Entry 1M9P (X-ray diffraction, 2.10 A resolution); this record covers chains A and C of the 4 polymer chains in the assembly.

Chain A (and C):
Molecule: Hemoglobin alpha chain
Organism: Homo sapiens
Notes: chain C of this document is another copy of the same molecule, construct and numbering; everything in this record applies to it too
UniProt: P69905 (HBA_HUMAN); residues 1-141 here = UniProt positions 1-141
Amino-acid sequence (141 residues; each row starts with the number of its first residue):
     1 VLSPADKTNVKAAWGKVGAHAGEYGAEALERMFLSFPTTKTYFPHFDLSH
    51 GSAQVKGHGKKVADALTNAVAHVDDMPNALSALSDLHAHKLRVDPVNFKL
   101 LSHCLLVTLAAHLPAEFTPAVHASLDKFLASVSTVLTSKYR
Bound ions: heme Fe: His-87 (together with carbon monoxide)
Ligand contacts: carbon monoxide / heme: Leu-29, Met-32, Thr-39, Tyr-42, Phe-43, His-45, Phe-46, His-58, Lys-61, Val-62, Ala-65, Leu-66, Leu-83, Leu-86, His-87, Leu-91, Val-93, Asn-97, Phe-98, Leu-101, Val-132, Leu-136
Curated features (UniProtKB/Swiss-Prot):
  - site: Lys-61 (Not glycated)

Interface between chain A and chain C:
Pairs across the interface (21):
  Val-1(A) with Pro-77(C), hydrophobic; Thr-134(C); Val-135(C), hydrophobic; Ser-138(C), hydrogen bond (backbone-side chain); Tyr-140(C)
  Ser-3(A) with Lys-139(C); Tyr-140(C)
  Pro-4(A) with Tyr-140(C); Arg-141(C)
  Pro-77(A) with Val-1(C), hydrophobic
  Lys-127(A) with Lys-139(C), hydrogen bond (side chain-backbone)
  Thr-134(A) with Val-1(C)
  Val-135(A) with Val-1(C), hydrophobic
  Ser-138(A) with Val-1(C)
  Lys-139(A) with Ser-3(C); Lys-127(C)
  Tyr-140(A) with Val-1(C); Leu-2(C); Ser-3(C); Pro-4(C)
  Arg-141(A) with Pro-4(C)
Other interface residues (no listed pair), chain A (13 interface residues in all): Leu-2, Asp-6
Other interface residues (no listed pair), chain C (13 interface residues in all): Asp-6

In short:
Chain A and chain C each contribute 13 residues to their interface, with 2 hydrogen bonds. Among the polar
pairs are Val-1(A)/Ser-138(C) and Lys-127(A)/Lys-139(C). Ligands of chain A: carbon monoxide / heme.
Chain A and chain C are both Hemoglobin alpha chain (Homo sapiens); the structure, Crystalline Human
Carbonmonoxy Hemoglobin C Exhibits The R2 Quaternary State at Neutral pH In The Presence ..., was determined
by X-ray diffraction, deposited together with 1NEJ.
